Entry 6XKP (X-ray diffraction, 2.72 A resolution); this record covers chains A and H of the 3 polymer chains in the assembly.

[Chain A]
Protein: Spike protein S1
From: Severe acute respiratory syndrome coronavirus 2
Reference sequence: P0DTC2 (SPIKE_SARS2); residue numbers follow UniProt; this construct covers 319-541
Sequence (231 residues; each row starts with the number of its first residue):
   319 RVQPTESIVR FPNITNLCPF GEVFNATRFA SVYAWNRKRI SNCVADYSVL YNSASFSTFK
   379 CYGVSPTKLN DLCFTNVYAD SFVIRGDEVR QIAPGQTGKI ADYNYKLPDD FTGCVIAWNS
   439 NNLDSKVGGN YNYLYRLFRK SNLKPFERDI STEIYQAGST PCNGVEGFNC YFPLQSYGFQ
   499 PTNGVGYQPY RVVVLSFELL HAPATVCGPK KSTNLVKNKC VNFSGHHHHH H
Not modelled in the structure: 319-333, 528-549
Cystine bridges: Cys336-Cys361, Cys379-Cys432, Cys391-Cys525, Cys480-Cys488
Glycans and other covalent adducts: N-acetylglucosamine (NAG) linked to Asn343
Sequence notes: expression tag (542-549)
Curated features (UniProtKB/Swiss-Prot):
  - region: Arg403 to Asp405 (Integrin-binding motif), Asn448 to Phe456 (Immunodominant HLA epitope recognized by the CD8+)
  - glycosylation: Thr323 (O-linked (GalNAc) threonine), Ser325 (O-linked (HexNAc...) serine), Asn331 (N-linked (GlcNAc...) (complex) asparagine), Asn343 (N-linked (GlcNAc...) (complex) asparagine)
  - natural variant: Gly339 (G339D: In strain: Omicron/BA.1, Omicron/BA.2 and 4 more; G339H: In strain: Omicron/BA.2.75, Omicron/XBB.1.5 and 1 more), Arg346 (R346K: In strain: Mu/B.1.621; R346T: In strain: Omicron/BQ.1.1, Omicron/XBB.1.5 and 1 more), Leu368 (L368I: In strain: Omicron/XBB.1.5, Omicron/EG.5.1), Ser371 (S371F: In strain: Omicron/BA.2, Omicron/BA.2.12.1 and 6 more; S371L: In strain: Omicron/BA.1), Ser373 (S373P: In strain: Omicron/BA.1, Omicron/BA.2 and 7 more), Ser375 (S375F: In strain: Omicron/BA.1, Omicron/BA.2 and 7 more), Thr376 (T376A: In strain: Omicron/BA.2, Omicron/BA.2.12.1 and 5 more), Asp405 (D405N: In strain: Omicron/BA.2, Omicron/BA.2.12.1 and 6 more), Arg408 (R408S: In strain: Omicron/BA.2, Omicron/BA.2.12.1 and 6 more), Lys417 (K417N: In strain: Beta/B.1.351, Omicron/BA.1 and 8 more; K417T: In strain: Gamma/P.1), Asn440 (N440K: In strain: Omicron/BA.1, Omicron/BA.2 and 7 more), Lys444 (K444T: In strain: Omicron/BQ.1.1), 16 further natural variant entries in UniProt
  - mutagenesis: Asn331 (N331Q: Reduced viral infectivity), Asn343 (N343Q: Reduced viral infectivity), Leu452 (L452R: Increased resistance to neutralizing antibodies. Decreases HLA binding to NF9 epitope. Increased binding affinity to human ACE2), Tyr453 (Y453F: Decreased HLA binding to NF9 epitope. Increased binding affinity to human ACE2), Ala475 (A475V: Increased resistance to neutralizing antibodies), Val483 (V483A: Increased resistance to neutralizing antibodies), Glu484 (E484D: Increased replication in human TMEM106B overexpressing cells), Phe490 (F490L: Increased resistance to neutralizing antibodies and human covalescent sera neutralization), Gln493 (Q493N: Reduced host ACE2-binding affinity in vitro; Q493Y: Reduced host ACE2-binding affinity in vitro), Asn501 (N501T: Reduced host ACE2-binding affinity in vitro; N501Y: Increased binding affinity to human ACE2), His519 (H519P: Increased resistance to human covalescent sera neutralization)

[Chain H]
Protein: CV07-270 Heavy Chain
From: Homo sapiens
Sequence (232 residues; numbered 1 to 216 plus 16 insertion-coded residues; the number before each row is that of its first residue; a row labelled like 82A-82C holds insertion residues (82A, then the next letters in order)):
     1 QVQLVESGGG LVKPGGSLRL SCAASGFTFS DYYMTWIRQA PGKGLEWVSY IS
   52A S
    53 SGSTIYYADS VKGRFTISRD NAKNSLYLQM
82A-82C NSL
    83 RAEDTAVYYC ARARGSSG
100A-100L WYRIGTRWGNWF
   101 DPWGQGTLVT VSSASTKGPS VFPLAPSSKS TSGGTAALGC LVKDYFPEPV TVSWNSGALT
   161 SGVHTFPAVL QSSGLYSLSS VVTVPSSSLG TQTYICNVNH KPSNTKVDKK VEPKSC
Not modelled in the structure: 127-136, 215-216
Cystine bridges: Cys22-Cys92, Cys140-Cys196

[Interface between chain A and chain H]
Contacting residue pairs - 35 pairs, chain A then chain H:
  Arg346(A) - Ser30(H)
  Arg346(A) - Asp31(H)  salt bridge
  Arg346(A) - Trp100A(H)
  Phe347(A) - Trp100A(H)
  Ser349(A) - Tyr100B(H)  hydrogen bond
  Tyr351(A) - Tyr100B(H)
  Lys444(A) - Thr28(H)  hydrogen bond
  Lys444(A) - Asp31(H)  salt bridge
  Lys444(A) - Tyr32(H)
  Lys444(A) - Ser98(H)
  Gly446(A) - Arg96(H)
  Gly446(A) - Gly97(H)
  Gly447(A) - Gly97(H)
  Gly447(A) - Ser98(H)  hydrogen bond (backbone-backbone)
  Asn448(A) - Ser98(H)  hydrogen bond
  Tyr449(A) - Gly97(H)
  Tyr449(A) - Ser98(H)  hydrogen bond (backbone-backbone)
  Tyr449(A) - Trp100H(H)
  Tyr449(A) - Trp100K(H)
  Asn450(A) - Asp31(H)
  Asn450(A) - Ser98(H)  hydrogen bond (backbone-backbone)
  Asn450(A) - Ser99(H)
  Asn450(A) - Gly100(H)  hydrogen bond (side chain-backbone)
  Asn450(A) - Trp100A(H)  hydrogen bond (side chain-backbone)
  Asn450(A) - Tyr100B(H)
  Tyr451(A) - Trp100A(H)
  Leu452(A) - Ile100D(H)  hydrophobic
  Leu452(A) - Trp100H(H)  hydrophobic
  Thr470(A) - Ile100D(H)
  Glu484(A) - Arg100G(H)  salt bridge
  Phe490(A) - Ile100D(H)  hydrophobic
  Phe490(A) - Arg100G(H)
  Leu492(A) - Ile100D(H)  hydrophobic
  Gln493(A) - Trp100H(H)
  Ser494(A) - Trp100H(H)
Also at the interface, not in a pair above, chain A (19 interface residues in all): Ala348
Interface features reported in the paper:
  - specific contacts: Trp100H(H)-Tyr449(A) (pi stacking), Arg100G(H)-Glu484(A) (salt bridge), Arg100G(H)-Phe490(A) (cation-pi contact)
  - epitope / paratope residues, chain A: Arg346(A), Lys444(A), Gly446(A), Gly447(A), Tyr449(A), Glu484(A), Phe490(A), Gln493(A), Ser494(A)
  - epitope / paratope residues, chain H: Arg100G(H), Trp100H(H), Trp100K(H)

[Summary]
19 residues of chain A face 15 of chain H across their interface, with 8 hydrogen bonds and 3 salt bridges.
Polar pairs include Arg346(A)-Asp31(H), Lys444(A)-Asp31(H) and Glu484(A)-Arg100G(H). The paper describes pi
stacking between Trp100H(H) and Tyr449(A); a salt bridge between Arg100G(H) and Glu484(A); a cation-pi contact
between Arg100G(H) and Phe490(A). From the paper: epitope/paratope residues Arg346(A), Lys444(A) and
Arg100G(H) among others.
Chain A is Spike protein S1 (Severe acute respiratory syndrome coronavirus 2) and chain H is CV07-270 Heavy
Chain (Homo sapiens); the structure, Crystal structure of SARS-CoV-2 receptor binding domain in complex with
neutralizing antibody CV07-270, was determined by X-ray diffraction together with 6XKQ from the same study.
